Entry 4WKR (X-ray diffraction, 3.20 A resolution); this record covers chains A and C.

== Chain A ==
Molecule: La-related protein 7
From: Homo sapiens
Notes: fragment: n-terminal domain
UniProtKB: Q4G0J3 (LARP7_HUMAN), isoform Q4G0J3-3; residues 1-208 here correspond to UniProt positions 8-215 (UniProt number = residue number + 7)
Chain sequence (208 residues; each row starts with the number of its first residue):
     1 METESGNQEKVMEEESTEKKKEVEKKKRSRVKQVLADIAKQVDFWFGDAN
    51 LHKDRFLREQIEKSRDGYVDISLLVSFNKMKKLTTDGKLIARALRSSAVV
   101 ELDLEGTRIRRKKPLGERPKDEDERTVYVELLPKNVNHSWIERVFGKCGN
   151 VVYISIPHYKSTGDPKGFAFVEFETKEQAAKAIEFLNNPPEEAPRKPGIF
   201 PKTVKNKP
Disordered / not traced: 1-28, 190-208
Reported in the primary citation:
  - binding site for 7sk gghp4 (300-332): Gln41, Phe44, Asn50, Asp54, Phe56, Phe77, Asn78, Lys79, Tyr128, Glu130, His138, Tyr153, Ile154, Lys160
  - mutagenesis - E130A: unchanged stability
  - mutagenesis - E130A: decreased binding to RNA
  - mutagenesis - F168A: unchanged binding to RNA

== Chain C ==
Molecule: 7sk gghp4 (300-332)
Sequence (31 nucleotides; numbered -31 to -1; the number before each row is that of its first residue; numbers below 1 keep their minus sign (G-31 is residue -31)):
   -31 GGCGCUGCAUGUGGCAGUCUGCCUUUCUUUU
Disordered / not traced: -31 to -6

== How chain A and chain C interact ==
Pairs across the interface (16; chain A residue first):
  Gln41(A) - U-2(C)  hydrogen bond to the base
  Phe44(A) - U-2(C)  base contact
  Trp45(A) - U-2(C)  hydrogen bond to the sugar
  Trp45(A) - U-1(C)  phosphate contact
  Asp54(A) - U-1(C)  hydrogen bond to the sugar
  Phe56(A) - C-5(C)  phosphate contact
  Phe56(A) - U-1(C)  stacking on the base
  Leu57(A) - U-1(C)  hydrogen bond to the sugar
  Phe77(A) - U-1(C)  phosphate contact
  Asn78(A) - U-3(C)  hydrogen bond to the base
  Asn78(A) - U-1(C)  hydrogen bond to the phosphate
  Lys79(A) - U-2(C)  hydrogen bond to the base
  Lys79(A) - U-1(C)  hydrogen bond to the phosphate
  His138(A) - U-2(C)  base contact
  Tyr153(A) - U-2(C)  base contact
  Ile154(A) - U-2(C)  hydrogen bond to the base
Also at the interface, not in a pair above, chain A (13 interface residues in all): Asn50

== Overview ==
13 residues of chain A face 4 of chain C across their interface; the contacts include 9 hydrogen bonds and 1
aromatic stacking contact. Among the polar pairs are Gln41(A)-U-2(C), Asn78(A)-U-3(C) and Lys79(A)-U-2(C).
From the paper: a binding site for 7sk gghp4 (300-332) at Gln41(A), Phe44(A) and Asn50(A) among others; E130A
of chain A reduces binding to RNA.
Here chain A is La-related protein 7 (Homo sapiens) and chain C is 7sk gghp4 (300-332). Entry 4WKR (LaRP7
wrapping up the 3' hairpin of 7SK non-coding RNA (302-332)) was determined by X-ray diffraction.
